PDB entry 1GV0 | X-ray diffraction, 2.50 A resolution | chains A and B

# Chain A (and B)
Molecule: Malate dehydrogenase
Source organism: Chlorobium tepidum
Notes: EC 1.1.1.37; chain B of this document is another copy of the same molecule, construct and numbering; everything in this record applies to it too
UniProtKB: P80039 (MDH_CHLAU); residue numbers follow UniProt; this construct covers 1-310
Sequence (310 residues; each row starts with the number of its first residue):
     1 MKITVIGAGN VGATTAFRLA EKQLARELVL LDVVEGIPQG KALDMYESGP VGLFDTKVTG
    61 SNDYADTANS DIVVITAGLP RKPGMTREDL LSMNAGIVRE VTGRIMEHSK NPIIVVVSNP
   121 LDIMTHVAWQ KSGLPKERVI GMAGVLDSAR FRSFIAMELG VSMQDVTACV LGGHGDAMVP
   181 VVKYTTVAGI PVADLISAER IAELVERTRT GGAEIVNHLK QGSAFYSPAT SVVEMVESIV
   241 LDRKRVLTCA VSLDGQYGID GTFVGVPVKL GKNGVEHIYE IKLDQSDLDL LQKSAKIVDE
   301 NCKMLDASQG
Unresolved in the structure: 87-90, 306-310 (chain B: 80-89, 306-310)
Ligand contacts: NAD (nicotinamide-adenine-dinucleotide): I6, G7, A8, G9, N10, V11, G12, D32, V33, V34, Y64, T76, A77, G78, L79, P80, N94, I97, E100, V101, V117, S118, N119, L121, M142, A143, L146, H174, S223, A224, P228
Swiss-Prot annotation at these positions:
  - active site: H174 (Proton acceptor)
  - binding site (NAD(+)): G7 to G12, D32, N94, V117 to N119
  - binding site (substrate): R81, R87, N119, R150
What the authors report for this chain:
  - self-association interface (contacts with another copy of this molecule); pairs are residue here / residue on that copy: D55-R243 (salt bridge), D165-R245 (salt bridge), D194-K282 (salt bridge)
  - contacts within the chain: E158-R200 (salt bridge), D242-K272 (salt bridge)

# How chain A and chain B interact
Pairs across the interface (91; chain A residue first):
  A13(A) - Y226(B)
  T14(A) - Y226(B)
  F17(A) - Y226(B)  hydrophobic
  F17(A) - T230(B)
  R18(A) - E21(B)  salt bridge
  R18(A) - G52(B)
  E21(A) - R18(B)  salt bridge
  G36(A) - H218(B)
  I37(A) - H218(B)
  I37(A) - L219(B)
  Q39(A) - H218(B)
  G40(A) - H218(B)
  G40(A) - L219(B)
  K41(A) - L219(B)
  L43(A) - R207(B)
  L43(A) - E214(B)
  L43(A) - I215(B)  hydrophobic
  D44(A) - I215(B)
  D44(A) - A224(B)
  D44(A) - F225(B)  hydrogen bond (side chain-backbone)
  D44(A) - Y226(B)  hydrogen bond (side chain-backbone)
  D44(A) - S227(B)  hydrogen bond (backbone-side chain)
  D44(A) - P228(B)
  M45(A) - Y226(B)  hydrophobic
  Y46(A) - M157(B)  hydrophobic
  Y46(A) - M163(B)
  E47(A) - A149(B)
  E47(A) - R150(B)  salt bridge
  E47(A) - S153(B)
  E47(A) - F154(B)
  E47(A) - I215(B)
  E47(A) - S227(B)  hydrogen bond (backbone-side chain)
  S48(A) - Y226(B)
  S48(A) - S227(B)  hydrogen bond (side chain-backbone)
  S48(A) - T230(B)
  P50(A) - A149(B)
  P50(A) - R152(B)  hydrogen bond (backbone-side chain)
  P50(A) - M163(B)
  V51(A) - A149(B)  hydrophobic
  V51(A) - T230(B)
  V51(A) - E234(B)
  G52(A) - R18(B)
  G52(A) - T230(B)
  L53(A) - Q164(B)
  F54(A) - M163(B)
  D55(A) - S162(B)  hydrogen bond
  D55(A) - M163(B)  hydrogen bond (side chain-backbone)
  A149(A) - E47(B)
  A149(A) - P50(B)
  A149(A) - V51(B)  hydrophobic
  R150(A) - E47(B)  salt bridge
  R152(A) - P50(B)  hydrogen bond (side chain-backbone)
  S153(A) - Y46(B)
  S153(A) - E47(B)
  F154(A) - E47(B)
  M157(A) - Y46(B)
  S162(A) - D55(B)  hydrogen bond
  M163(A) - Y46(B)  hydrophobic
  M163(A) - G49(B)
  M163(A) - P50(B)
  M163(A) - F54(B)
  M163(A) - D55(B)  hydrogen bond (backbone-side chain)
  Q164(A) - L53(B)
  E214(A) - L43(B)
  I215(A) - G40(B)
  I215(A) - L43(B)  hydrophobic
  H218(A) - G36(B)
  H218(A) - I37(B)  hydrogen bond (backbone-backbone)
  H218(A) - Q39(B)
  H218(A) - G40(B)
  L219(A) - I37(B)
  L219(A) - K41(B)
  K220(A) - E35(B)
  K220(A) - G36(B)
  A224(A) - D44(B)
  F225(A) - D44(B)  hydrogen bond (backbone-side chain)
  Y226(A) - A13(B)
  Y226(A) - T14(B)
  Y226(A) - F17(B)  hydrophobic
  Y226(A) - D44(B)  hydrogen bond (backbone-side chain)
  Y226(A) - M45(B)  hydrophobic
  Y226(A) - S48(B)
  S227(A) - D44(B)  hydrogen bond (side chain-backbone)
  S227(A) - E47(B)  hydrogen bond (side chain-backbone)
  S227(A) - S48(B)  hydrogen bond (backbone-side chain)
  P228(A) - D44(B)
  T230(A) - F17(B)
  T230(A) - S48(B)  hydrogen bond
  T230(A) - V51(B)
  T230(A) - G52(B)
  E234(A) - V51(B)
Other interface residues (no listed pair), chain A (48 interface residues in all): E35, G49, V145, R207, S231
Other interface residues (no listed pair), chain B (47 interface residues in all): V145, K220
Interface features reported in the paper:
  - residue pairs: R18(A)-E21(B) (salt bridge)

# Overview
48 residues of chain A and 47 residues of chain B are in contact; the contacts include 18 hydrogen bonds and 4
salt bridges. Among the polar pairs are R18(A)-E21(B), E47(A)-R150(B) and D44(A)-F225(B). The authors report a
salt bridge between R18(A) and E21(B). The paper reports a self-association interface involving D55(A),
D165(A) and D194(A); contacts within the chain involving E158(A), R200(A) and D242(A) among others.
Both chains are Malate dehydrogenase (Chlorobium tepidum). Entry 1GV0 (Structural Basis for Thermophilic
Protein Stability: Structures of Thermophilic and Mesophilic Malate Dehydrogenases) was determined by X-ray
diffraction, deposited together with 1GUZ, 1GV1 and 1GUY.
